Entry 6WMN (X-ray diffraction, 2.04 A resolution); this record covers chains A and B.

== Chain A (and B) ==
Molecule: N-acetyllactosaminide beta-1,3-N-acetylglucosaminyltransferase 2
From: Homo sapiens
Notes: EC 2.4.1.149; chain B of this document is another copy of the same molecule, construct and numbering; everything in this record applies to it too
Reference sequence: Q9NY97 (B3GN2_HUMAN); numbering as in UniProt (aligned over 35-397)
Sequence (364 residues; row label = number of the first residue in the row):
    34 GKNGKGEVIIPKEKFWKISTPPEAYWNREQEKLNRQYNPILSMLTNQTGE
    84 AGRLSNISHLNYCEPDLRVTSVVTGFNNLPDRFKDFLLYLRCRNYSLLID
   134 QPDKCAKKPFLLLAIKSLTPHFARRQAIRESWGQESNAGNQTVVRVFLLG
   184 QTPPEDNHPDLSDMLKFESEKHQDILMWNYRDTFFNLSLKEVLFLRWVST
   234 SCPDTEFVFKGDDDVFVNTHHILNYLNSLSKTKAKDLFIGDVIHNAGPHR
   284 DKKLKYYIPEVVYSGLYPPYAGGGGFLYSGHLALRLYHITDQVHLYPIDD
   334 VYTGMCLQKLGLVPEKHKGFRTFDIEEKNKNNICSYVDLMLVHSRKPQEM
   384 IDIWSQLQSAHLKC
Unresolved in the structure: 34-56, 73-90, 393-397 (chain B: 34-55, 76-89, 171-172)
Sequence notes: expression tag (34)
Disulfide bonds: Cys-96/Cys-125, Cys-138/Cys-235
Covalently attached groups: N-acetylglucosamine (NAG) linked to Asn-127; glycan linked to Asn-219
Bound ions: Mg2+: Asp-247 (together with UDP)
Residues lining bound ligands: UDP (uridine-5'-diphosphate): Lys-149, Ser-150, Leu-151, His-154, Arg-157, Asp-215, Thr-216, Phe-217, Leu-220, Lys-223, Asp-245, Asp-246, Asp-247, Lys-288, Tyr-289, His-376
Curated features (UniProtKB/Swiss-Prot):
  - glycosylation (N-linked (GlcNAc...) asparagine): Asn-79, Asn-89, Asn-127, Asn-173, Asn-219
Reported in the primary citation:
  - mutagenesis - K149A, D245A, H282A, D332A, D333A (15,800-fold): decreased catalytic activity
  - catalytic residues: Asp-245, Asp-333 (proposed by the authors, not directly observed)
  - mutagenesis - I276A, Y289A, Y303A, F356A: decreased catalytic activity on acceptor

== Chain A / chain B interface ==
Contacting residue pairs - 41 pairs, chain A then chain B:
  Pro-153(A) / Ala-156(B)  hydrophobic
  Phe-155(A) / Phe-155(B)  hydrophobic
  Phe-155(A) / Met-197(B)  hydrophobic
  Ala-156(A) / Pro-153(B)  hydrophobic
  Ala-156(A) / Pro-192(B)
  Gln-159(A) / Pro-192(B)
  Gln-159(A) / Asp-193(B)
  Gln-159(A) / Leu-194(B)
  Ala-160(A) / Pro-192(B)
  Glu-163(A) / Pro-192(B)
  Glu-163(A) / Asp-193(B)  hydrogen bond (side chain-backbone)
  Asp-189(A) / Gln-381(B)  hydrogen bond (backbone-side chain)
  Asn-190(A) / Gln-381(B)
  Asn-190(A) / Ile-384(B)
  Asn-190(A) / Asp-385(B)
  His-191(A) / Gln-381(B)  hydrogen bond
  His-191(A) / Ile-384(B)
  Pro-192(A) / Ala-156(B)
  Pro-192(A) / Gln-159(B)
  Pro-192(A) / Ala-160(B)
  Pro-192(A) / Glu-163(B)
  Pro-192(A) / Ile-384(B)
  Asp-193(A) / Gln-159(B)
  Asp-193(A) / Glu-163(B)  hydrogen bond (backbone-side chain)
  Leu-194(A) / Gln-159(B)
  Asp-196(A) / Phe-200(B)
  Asp-196(A) / Lys-204(B)  salt bridge
  Met-197(A) / Phe-155(B)  hydrophobic
  Met-197(A) / Met-197(B)  hydrophobic
  Met-197(A) / Phe-200(B)  hydrophobic
  Phe-200(A) / Asp-196(B)
  Phe-200(A) / Met-197(B)  hydrophobic
  Phe-200(A) / Phe-200(B)  hydrophobic
  Lys-204(A) / Asp-196(B)  salt bridge
  Gln-381(A) / Asp-189(B)  hydrogen bond (side chain-backbone)
  Gln-381(A) / Asn-190(B)
  Gln-381(A) / His-191(B)  hydrogen bond
  Ile-384(A) / Asn-190(B)
  Ile-384(A) / His-191(B)
  Ile-384(A) / Pro-192(B)
  Asp-385(A) / Asn-190(B)
Interface residues without a listed pair, chain A (21 interface residues in all): Glu-201, Pro-380
Interface residues without a listed pair, chain B (21 interface residues in all): Glu-201, Pro-380

== Overview ==
Chain A and chain B each contribute 21 residues to their interface; the contacts include 6 hydrogen bonds and
2 salt bridges. Polar contacts include Asp-196(A)/Lys-204(B), Glu-163(A)/Asp-193(B) and Asp-189(A)/Gln-381(B).
The paper reports catalytic residues Asp-245(A) and Asp-333(A); K149A, D245A and H282A of chain A, among
others, reduce catalytic activity; 9 substitutions were tested in all.
Chain A and chain B are both N-acetyllactosaminide beta-1,3-N-acetylglucosaminyltransferase 2 (Homo sapiens);
the structure, Human poly-N-acetyl-lactosamine synthase structure demonstrates a modular assembly of catalytic
subsites for GT-A glycosyltransferases, was determined by X-ray diffraction, deposited together with 6WMM and
6WMO.
